Entry 8ASW (electron microscopy, 3.96 A resolution); this record covers chains A and C of the 5 polymer chains in the assembly.

== Chain A ==
Name: Elongator complex protein 1
From: Saccharomyces cerevisiae
Reference sequence: Q06706 (ELP1_YEAST); numbering as in UniProt (aligned over 1-1349)
Chain sequence (1349 residues; row label = number of the first residue in the row):
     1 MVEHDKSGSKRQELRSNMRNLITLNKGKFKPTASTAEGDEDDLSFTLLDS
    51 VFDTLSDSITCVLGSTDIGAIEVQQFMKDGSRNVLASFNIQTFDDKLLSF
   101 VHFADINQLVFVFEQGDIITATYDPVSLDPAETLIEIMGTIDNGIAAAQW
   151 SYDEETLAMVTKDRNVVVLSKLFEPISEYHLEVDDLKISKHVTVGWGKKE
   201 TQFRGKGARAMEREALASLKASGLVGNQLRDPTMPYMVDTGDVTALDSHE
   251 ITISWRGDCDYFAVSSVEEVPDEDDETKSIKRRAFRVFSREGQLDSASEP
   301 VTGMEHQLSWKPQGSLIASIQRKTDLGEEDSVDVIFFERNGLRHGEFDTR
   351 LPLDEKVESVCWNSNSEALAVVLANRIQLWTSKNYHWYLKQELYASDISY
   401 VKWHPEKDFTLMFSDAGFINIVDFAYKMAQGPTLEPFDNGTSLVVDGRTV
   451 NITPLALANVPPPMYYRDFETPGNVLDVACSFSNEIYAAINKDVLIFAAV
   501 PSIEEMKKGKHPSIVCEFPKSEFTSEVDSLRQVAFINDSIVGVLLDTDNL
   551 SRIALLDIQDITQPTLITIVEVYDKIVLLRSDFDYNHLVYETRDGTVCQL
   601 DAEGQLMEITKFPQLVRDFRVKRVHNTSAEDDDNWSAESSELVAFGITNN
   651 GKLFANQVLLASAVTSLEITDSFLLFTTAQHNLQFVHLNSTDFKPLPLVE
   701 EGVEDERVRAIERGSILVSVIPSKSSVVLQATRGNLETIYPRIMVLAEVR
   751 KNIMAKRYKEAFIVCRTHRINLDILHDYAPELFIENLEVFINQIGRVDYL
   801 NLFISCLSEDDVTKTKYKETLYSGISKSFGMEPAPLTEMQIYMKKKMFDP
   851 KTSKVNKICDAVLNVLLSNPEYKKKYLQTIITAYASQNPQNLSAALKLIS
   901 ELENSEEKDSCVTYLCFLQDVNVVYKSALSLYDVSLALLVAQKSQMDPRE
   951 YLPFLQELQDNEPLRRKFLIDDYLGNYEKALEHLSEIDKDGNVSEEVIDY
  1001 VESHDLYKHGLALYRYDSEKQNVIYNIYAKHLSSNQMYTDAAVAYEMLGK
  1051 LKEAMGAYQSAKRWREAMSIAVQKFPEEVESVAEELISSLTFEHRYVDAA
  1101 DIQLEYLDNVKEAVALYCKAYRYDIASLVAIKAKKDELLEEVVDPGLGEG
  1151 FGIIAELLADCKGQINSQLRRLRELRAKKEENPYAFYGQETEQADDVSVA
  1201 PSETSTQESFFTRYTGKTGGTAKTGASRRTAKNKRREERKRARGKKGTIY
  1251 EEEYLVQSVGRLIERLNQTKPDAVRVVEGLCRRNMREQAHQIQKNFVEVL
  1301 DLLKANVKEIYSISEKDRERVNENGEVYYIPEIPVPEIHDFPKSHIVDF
Not modelled in the structure: 1-17, 193-230, 1311-1349
What the authors report for this chain:
  - mutagenesis - D1160A/Q1164A/R1171A, Y1254A/R1261A/R1265A: abolished catalytic activity

== Chain C ==
Name: Elongator complex protein 3
From: Saccharomyces cerevisiae
Notes: EC 2.3.1.-
Reference sequence: Q02908 (ELP3_YEAST); residues 1-557 here = UniProt positions 1-557
Chain sequence (557 residues; numbered 1 to 557; the number before each row is that of its first residue):
     1 MARHGKGPKTNKKKLAPEKERFIQCCADITLELTDSLTSGTTREINLNGL
    51 ITKYSKKYKLKQQPRLTDIINSIPDQYKKYLLPKLKAKPVRTASGIAVVA
   101 VMCKPHRCPHIAYTGNICVYCPGGPDSDFEYSTQSYTGYEPTSMRAIRAR
   151 YDPYEQARGRVEQLKQLGHSIDKVEYVLMGGTFMSLPKEYREDFIVKLHN
   201 ALSGFNGNDIDEAILYSQQSLTKCVGITIETRPDYCTQTHLDDMLKYGCT
   251 RLEIGVQSLYEDVARDTNRGHTVRSVCETFAVSKDAGYKVVSHMMPDLPN
   301 VGMERDIEQFKEYFENPDFRTDGLKIYPTLVIRGTGLYELWKTGRYKSYS
   351 ANALVDLVARILALVPPWTRIYRVQRDIPMPLVTSGVDNGNLRELALARM
   401 KDLGTTCRDVRTREVGIQEVHHKVQPDQVELIRRDYYANGGWETFLSYED
   451 PKKDILIGLLRLRKASKKYTYRKEFTSQRTSIVRELHVYGSVVPLHSRDP
   501 RKFQHQGFGTLLMEEAERIAKEEHGSEKISVISGVGVRNYYGKLGYELDG
   551 PYMSKRI
Not modelled in the structure: 1-16, 491-504
Bound ions: 4Fe-4S cluster Fe: Cys108, His110, Cys118, Cys121
Ligand contacts:
  - 5'-deoxyadenosine (5AD): Tyr120, Cys121, Pro122, Ser135, Glu230, Gln257, Arg269, His293, Met295, Tyr327, Pro328, Leu330, Ile332, Arg376
  - 4Fe-4S cluster (SF4): Cys108, His110, Ile117, Cys118, Tyr120, Cys121, Gln134, Thr182, Arg232, Arg269
What the authors report for this chain:
  - binding site for 5'-deoxyadenosine: Gln257, Tyr327
  - binding site for Alanine tRNA: Tyr136
  - catalytic residues: Lys325, Tyr327 (proposed by the authors, not directly observed)
  - mutagenesis - W341A/K342A: unchanged catalytic activity

== Chain A / chain C interface ==
Residue-residue contacts - 72 pairs, chain A then chain C:
  Pro232(A) with Tyr113(C)
  Met234(A) with Arg265(C); Gly270(C)
  Glu338(A) with Tyr260(C); Arg305(C), salt bridge; Glu308(C)
  Arg339(A) with Glu304(C), salt bridge
  Asn340(A) with Arg305(C), hydrogen bond
  Leu342(A) with Asp262(C)
  His344(A) with Glu308(C); Glu312(C), salt bridge
  Lys383(A) with Glu315(C)
  Asn384(A) with Pro317(C); Arg320(C), hydrogen bond
  Tyr385(A) with Glu312(C); Glu315(C); Asn316(C); Pro317(C)
  Leu455(A) with Glu523(C)
  Leu457(A) with Glu523(C)
  Ala458(A) with Glu523(C), hydrogen bond (backbone-side chain)
  Asn459(A) with Arg433(C); Asp435(C), hydrogen bond; Trp442(C); Glu523(C), hydrogen bond (backbone-side chain)
  Pro461(A) with Asp435(C); Tyr436(C); Tyr437(C); Trp442(C)
  Pro463(A) with Tyr437(C), hydrophobic
  Met464(A) with Tyr437(C), hydrophobic; Trp442(C), hydrophobic
  Glu704(A) with Lys452(C)
  Asp705(A) with Lys452(C)
  Val708(A) with Lys452(C)
  Arg709(A) with Ile432(C); Pro451(C)
  Ala710(A) with Pro451(C)
  Glu712(A) with Pro367(C); Arg408(C), salt bridge
  Arg713(A) with Thr405(C); Thr406(C)
  Arg733(A) with Glu315(C); Arg320(C), hydrogen bond (backbone-side chain); Pro366(C)
  Asn735(A) with Trp368(C); Arg434(C); Tyr436(C)
  Leu736(A) with Arg434(C); Asp435(C), hydrogen bond (backbone-backbone)
  Glu737(A) with Arg433(C); Arg434(C), salt bridge
  Thr738(A) with Arg433(C), hydrogen bond (backbone-backbone)
  Tyr740(A) with Glu430(C); Leu431(C)
  Arg742(A) with Gln428(C), hydrogen bond; Val429(C); Glu430(C), salt bridge
  Arg766(A) with Leu511(C); Glu514(C), salt bridge
  Thr767(A) with Tyr448(C), hydrogen bond (backbone-side chain)
  His768(A) with Leu431(C)
  Arg769(A) with Val429(C); His505(C), hydrogen bond (side chain-backbone); Gln506(C); Gly507(C); Phe508(C); Leu511(C)
  Tyr817(A) with Gln428(C)
  Gln945(A) with Tyr77(C); Tyr80(C)
  Met946(A) with Thr38(C)
Other interface residues (no listed pair), chain A (47 interface residues in all): Thr233, Tyr236, Val460, Thr732, Gly734, Leu802, Asn922, Asp947, Glu950
Other interface residues (no listed pair), chain C (51 interface residues in all): Ser39, Gln76, Phe314, Leu364, Gly441, Glu515, Arg518, Glu522

== In short ==
47 residues of chain A and 51 residues of chain C are in contact; the contacts include 11 hydrogen bonds and 7
salt bridges. Among the polar pairs are Glu338(A)-Arg305(C), Arg339(A)-Glu304(C) and His344(A)-Glu312(C). The
paper reports catalytic residues Lys325(C) and Tyr327(C); D1160A/Q1164A/R1171A and Y1254A/R1261A/R1265A of
chain A abolish catalytic activity.
Here chain A is Elongator complex protein 1 and chain C is Elongator complex protein 3, both from
Saccharomyces cerevisiae. Entry 8ASW (Cryo-EM structure of yeast Elp123 in complex with alanine tRNA) was
determined by electron microscopy, deposited together with 8ASV, 8AT6 and 8AVG.
